Entry 5TQ2 (X-ray diffraction, 3.29 A resolution); this record covers chains A and B of the 4 polymer chains in the assembly.

Chain A:
Name: NMDA glutamate receptor subunit
From: Xenopus laevis
UniProtKB: Q91977 (Q91977_XENLA); residues 24-408 here = UniProt positions 24-408
Amino-acid sequence (389 residues; each row starts with the number of its first residue):
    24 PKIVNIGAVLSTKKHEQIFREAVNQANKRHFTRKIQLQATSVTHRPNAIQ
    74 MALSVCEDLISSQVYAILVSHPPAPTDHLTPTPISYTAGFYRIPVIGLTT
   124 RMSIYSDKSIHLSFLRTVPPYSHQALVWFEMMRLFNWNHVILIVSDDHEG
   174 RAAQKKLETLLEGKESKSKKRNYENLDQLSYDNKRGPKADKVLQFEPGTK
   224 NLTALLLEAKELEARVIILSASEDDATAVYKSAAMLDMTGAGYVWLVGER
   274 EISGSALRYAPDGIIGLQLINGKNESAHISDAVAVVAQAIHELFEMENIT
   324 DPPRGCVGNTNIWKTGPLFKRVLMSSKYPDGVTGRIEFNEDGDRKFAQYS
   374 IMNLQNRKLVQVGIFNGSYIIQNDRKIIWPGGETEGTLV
Disordered / not traced: 187-210
Cystine bridges: C79-C329
Glycans and other covalent adducts: N-acetylglucosamine (NAG) linked to N297, N389
Sequence notes: engineered mutation Q61 (Asn in Q91977), Q371 (Asn in Q91977); expression tag (409-412)
Metal / ion sites: Zn2+: H67, D100
Reported in the primary citation:
  - Zn2+ coordination: H67, H94, D100

Chain B:
Name: Glutamate receptor ionotropic, NMDA 2A
From: Rattus norvegicus
UniProtKB: Q00959 (NMDE1_RAT); numbering as in UniProt (aligned over 34-393)
Amino-acid sequence (360 residues; numbered 34 to 393; the number before each row is that of its first residue):
    34 LNIAVLLGHSHDVTERELRNLWGPEQATGLPLDVNVVALLMNRTDPKSLI
    84 THVCDLMSGARIHGLVFGDDTDQEAVAQMLDFISSQTFIPILGIHGGASM
   134 IMADKDPTSTFFQFGASIQQQATVMLKIMQDYDWHVFSLVTTIFPGYRDF
   184 ISFIKTTVDNSFVGWDMQNVITLDTSFEDAKTQVQLKKIHSSVILLYCSK
   234 DEAVLILSEARSLGLTGYDFFWIVPSLVSGNTELIPKEFPSGLISVSYDD
   284 WDYSLEARVRDGLGILTTAASSMLEKFSYIPEAKASCYGQAEKPETPLHT
   334 LHQFMVNVTWDGKDLSFTEEGYQVHPRLVVIVLNKDREWEKVGKWENQTL
   384 SLRHAVWPRY
Disordered / not traced: 51-66, 324-329, 391-393
Cystine bridges: C87-C320
Glycans and other covalent adducts: covalent link H44-E266
Metal / ion sites: Zn2+: H128, E266, D282
Reported in the primary citation:
  - Zn2+ coordination: H44, H128, E266, D282
  - contacts within the chain: D105-K233 (salt bridge)
  - mutagenesis - K233A, N264W, D282H: abolished binding to Zn2+
  - mutagenesis - N264A (2-fold), D282A, D282E: decreased binding to Zn2+

How chain A and chain B interact:
Pairs across the interface (44):
  N70(A) - C320(B)  hydrogen bond (side chain-backbone)
  N70(A) - Y321(B)
  N70(A) - G322(B)
  A71(A) - F115(B)
  A71(A) - Q119(B)
  I72(A) - I83(B)  hydrophobic
  I72(A) - F115(B)  hydrophobic
  I72(A) - Q119(B)
  I72(A) - C320(B)  hydrophobic
  Q73(A) - G322(B)
  A75(A) - I83(B)  hydrophobic
  L76(A) - I83(B)  hydrophobic
  L76(A) - Y321(B)  hydrophobic
  E80(A) - K80(B)  salt bridge
  H101(A) - Q119(B)
  T105(A) - F115(B)
  P106(A) - F115(B)  hydrophobic
  Y109(A) - Q111(B)
  Y109(A) - M112(B)  hydrophobic
  Y109(A) - F115(B)  hydrophobic
  F113(A) - T77(B)
  F113(A) - P79(B)  hydrophobic
  F113(A) - Q106(B)
  F113(A) - A108(B)  hydrophobic
  F113(A) - V109(B)  hydrophobic
  Y114(A) - D78(B)
  Y114(A) - P79(B)
  R115(A) - Q106(B)
  R115(A) - F177(B)
  S132(A) - A136(B)
  S132(A) - P178(B)
  S132(A) - G179(B)
  I133(A) - Q111(B)  hydrogen bond (backbone-side chain)
  I133(A) - A136(B)  hydrophobic
  C329(A) - D78(B)
  V330(A) - D78(B)
  V330(A) - K80(B)
  G331(A) - D78(B)
  N332(A) - D78(B)
  T333(A) - T77(B)
  T333(A) - Q106(B)  hydrogen bond (backbone-side chain)
  I335(A) - Q106(B)
  R344(A) - S209(B)  hydrogen bond (side chain-backbone)
  R344(A) - F210(B)
Other interface residues (no listed pair), chain A (29 interface residues in all): C79, T110, K131, N334, P340, L341
Other interface residues (no listed pair), chain B (26 interface residues in all): R76, S81, C87, T104, D139

Summary:
29 residues of chain A and 26 residues of chain B are in contact, with 4 hydrogen bonds and 1 salt bridge.
Polar contacts include E80(A)-K80(B), N70(A)-C320(B) and I133(A)-Q111(B). From the paper: K233A, N264W and
D282H of chain B abolish binding to Zn2+; Zn2+ coordination by H67(A), H94(A) and H44(B) among others; 6
substitutions were tested in all.
Here chain A is NMDA glutamate receptor subunit (Xenopus laevis) and chain B is Glutamate receptor ionotropic,
NMDA 2A (Rattus norvegicus). Entry 5TQ2 (Crystal structure of amino terminal domains of the NMDA receptor
subunit GluN1 and GluN2A in complex ...) was determined by X-ray diffraction, deposited together with 5TPW,
5TPZ and 5TQ0.
